6DXQ - chain A; structure by X-ray diffraction, 2.02 A resolution.

[Chain A]
Molecule: 4-oxalomesaconate hydratase
Organism: Sphingobium sp. SYK-6
Notes: EC 4.2.1.83
Reference sequence: G2IQQ5 (G2IQQ5_9SPHN); residues 2-341 here = UniProt positions 2-341
Sequence (340 residues; each row starts with the number of its first residue):
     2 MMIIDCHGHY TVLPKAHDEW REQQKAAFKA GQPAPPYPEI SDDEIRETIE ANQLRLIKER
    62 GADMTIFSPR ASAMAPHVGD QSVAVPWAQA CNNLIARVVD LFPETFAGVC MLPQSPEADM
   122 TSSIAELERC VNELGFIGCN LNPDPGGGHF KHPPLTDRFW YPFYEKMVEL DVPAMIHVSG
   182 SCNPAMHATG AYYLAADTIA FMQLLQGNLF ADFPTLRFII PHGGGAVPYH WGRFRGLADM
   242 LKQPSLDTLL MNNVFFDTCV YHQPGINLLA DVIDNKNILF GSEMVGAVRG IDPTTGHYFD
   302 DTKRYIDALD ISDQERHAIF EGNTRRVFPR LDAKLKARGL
Unresolved in the structure: 2-3
Bound ions: Zn2+: H8, H10, H178 (together with 7QD)
Small-molecule neighbours: 7QD ((2S)-2-hydroxy-4-oxobutane-1,2,4-tricarboxylic acid): H8, H10, T12, R71, A72, S73, H178, T190, Y194, H223, E284, G287, A288, R290
Curated features (UniProtKB/Swiss-Prot):
  - active site: E284 (Proton donor/acceptor)
  - binding site (Zn(2+)): H8, H10, H178
  - binding site (substrate): R71 to S73, Y194, H223, R290
  - mutagenesis: T190 (T190A: 2.4-fold reduction in catalytic rate), Y194 (Y194F: 7.8-fold reduction in catalytic rate), H223 (H223N: 91-fold reduction in catalytic rate. 30-fold decrease in affinity for the substrate KCH), E284 (E284Q: Loss of enzymatic activity)

[Overview]
Bound to chain A: compound 7QD. H8, H10 and H178 coordinate Zn2+. From UniProt: active-site residue E284, 3
Zn2+-binding residues, 6 substrate-binding residues and 4 mutagenesis sites.
Chain A is 4-oxalomesaconate hydratase (Sphingobium sp. SYK-6); the structure, Crystal structure of the LigJ
Hydratase product complex with 4-carboxy-4-hydroxy-2-oxoadipate, was determined by X-ray diffraction,
deposited together with 6DXS.
